Entry 2XAA (X-ray diffraction, 2.80 A resolution); this record covers chains C and D of the 4 polymer chains in the assembly.

# Chain C (and D)
Name: Secondary alcohol dehydrogenase
From: Rhodococcus ruber
Notes: EC 1.1.1.1; chain D of this document is another copy of the same molecule, construct and numbering; everything in this record applies to it too
UniProtKB: Q8KLT9 (Q8KLT9_9NOCA); numbering as in UniProt (aligned over 1-345)
Chain sequence (345 residues; each row starts with the number of its first residue):
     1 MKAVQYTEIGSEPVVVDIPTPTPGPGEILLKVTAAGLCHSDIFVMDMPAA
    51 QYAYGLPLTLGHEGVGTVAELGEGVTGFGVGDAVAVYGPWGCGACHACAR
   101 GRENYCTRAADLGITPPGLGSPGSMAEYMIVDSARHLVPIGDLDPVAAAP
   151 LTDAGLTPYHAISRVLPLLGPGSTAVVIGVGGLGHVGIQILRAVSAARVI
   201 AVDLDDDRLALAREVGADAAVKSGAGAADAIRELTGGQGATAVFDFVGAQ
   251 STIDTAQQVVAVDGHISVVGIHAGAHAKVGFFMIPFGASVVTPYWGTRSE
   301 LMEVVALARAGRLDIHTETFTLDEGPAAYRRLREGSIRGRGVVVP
Unresolved in the structure: 238 (chain D: fully traced)
Differences from the reference sequence: conflict Val4 (Leu in Q8KLT9), Ile18 (Val in Q8KLT9), Thr22 (Ala in Q8KLT9), Glu73 (Ala in Q8KLT9), Val80 (Thr in Q8KLT9), Asp111 (Glu in Q8KLT9), Gln238 (Glu in Q8KLT9), Val262 (Ile in Q8KLT9), Glu303 (Asp in Q8KLT9)
Ion coordination: Zn2+ site 1: Cys38, His62, Asp153; Zn2+ site 2: Cys92, Cys95, Cys98, Cys106
Ligand contacts:
  - 1,4-butanediol (BU1): Ser40, Tyr54, His62, Asp153, Ile271, Tyr294
  - NAD (nicotinamide-adenine-dinucleotide): Cys38, His39, Ser40, Asp153, Thr157, Ile178, Gly179, Val180, Gly181, Gly182, Leu183, Gly184, Val202, Asp203, Leu204, Asp205, Arg208, Ser223, Phe246, Val247, Thr252, Val269, Gly270, Ile271, Pro293, Tyr294, Trp295, Leu332, Gly339, Arg340

# Chain C / chain D interface
Contacting residue pairs - 20 pairs, chain C then chain D:
  Tyr159(C) - Pro171(D)
  Pro171(C) - Tyr159(D)
  Pro171(C) - Glu303(D)
  Pro171(C) - Ala306(D)
  Pro171(C) - Leu307(D)  hydrophobic
  Gly172(C) - Ala306(D)
  Arg192(C) - Arg312(D)
  Ala193(C) - Ser195(D)
  Ala193(C) - Ala196(D)
  Val194(C) - Val194(D)
  Ser195(C) - Ala193(D)
  Ala196(C) - Ala193(D)
  Ala196(C) - Leu307(D)  hydrophobic
  Glu303(C) - Pro171(D)
  Ala306(C) - Pro171(D)
  Ala306(C) - Gly172(D)
  Leu307(C) - Pro171(D)  hydrophobic
  Leu307(C) - Ala196(D)  hydrophobic
  Arg312(C) - Arg192(D)
  Arg312(C) - Ser195(D)

# Summary
Chain C and chain D each contribute 12 residues to their interface. Ligands of chain C: NAD and
1,4-butanediol. The Zn2+ site 1 is built by Cys38(C), His62(C) and Asp153(C). Cys92(C), Cys95(C), Cys98(C) and
Cys106(C) form the Zn2+ site 2.
Both chains are Secondary alcohol dehydrogenase (Rhodococcus ruber). Entry 2XAA (Alcohol dehydrogenase ADH-'A'
from Rhodococcus ruber DSM 44541 at pH 8.5 in complex with NAD and ...) was determined by X-ray diffraction,
deposited together with 3JV7.
